Entry 4C6H (X-ray diffraction, 1.61 A resolution); this record covers chain A.

# Chain A
Name: Haloalkane dehalogenase
Notes: EC 3.8.1.5
Chain sequence (291 residues; each row starts with the number of its first residue):
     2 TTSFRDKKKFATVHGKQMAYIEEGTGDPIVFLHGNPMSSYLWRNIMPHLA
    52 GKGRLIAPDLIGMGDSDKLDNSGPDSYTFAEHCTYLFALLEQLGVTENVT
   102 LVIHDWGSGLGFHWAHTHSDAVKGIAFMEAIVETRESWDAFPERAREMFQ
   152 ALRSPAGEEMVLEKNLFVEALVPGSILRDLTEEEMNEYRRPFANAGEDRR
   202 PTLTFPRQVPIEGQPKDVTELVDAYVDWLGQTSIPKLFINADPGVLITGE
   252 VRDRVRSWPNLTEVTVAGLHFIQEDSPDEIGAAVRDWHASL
Small-molecule neighbours: hexan-1-ol (HE2): Asp106, Trp107, Ile132, Arg136, Phe142, Pro143, Ala146, Phe150, Phe168, Ser176, Val210, Val246, Leu247, His271
Reported in the primary citation:
  - binding site for hexan-1-ol: Phe142, Phe150, Val210, Leu247
  - conformationally variable residues: Arg145
  - binding site for chloride ion: Asn36, Trp107

# Overview
Chain A binds hexan-1-ol. From the paper: a binding site for hexan-1-ol at Phe142, Phe150 and Val210 among
others; a binding site for chloride ion at Asn36 and Trp107.
Chain A is Haloalkane dehalogenase; the structure, Haloalkane dehalogenase with 1-hexanol, was determined by
X-ray diffraction (same publication as 4BRZ).
